PDB entry 6ZQV | electron microscopy, 2.60 A resolution | chains A and E of the 6 polymer chains in the assembly

Chain A (and E):
Molecule: Genome polyprotein
From: Spondweni virus
Notes: chain E of this document is another copy of the same molecule, construct and numbering; everything in this record applies to it too
UniProt: C8XPB6 (C8XPB6_9FLAV); residues 1-505 here correspond to UniProt positions 290-794 (UniProt number = residue number + 289)
Chain sequence (505 residues; row label = number of the first residue in the row):
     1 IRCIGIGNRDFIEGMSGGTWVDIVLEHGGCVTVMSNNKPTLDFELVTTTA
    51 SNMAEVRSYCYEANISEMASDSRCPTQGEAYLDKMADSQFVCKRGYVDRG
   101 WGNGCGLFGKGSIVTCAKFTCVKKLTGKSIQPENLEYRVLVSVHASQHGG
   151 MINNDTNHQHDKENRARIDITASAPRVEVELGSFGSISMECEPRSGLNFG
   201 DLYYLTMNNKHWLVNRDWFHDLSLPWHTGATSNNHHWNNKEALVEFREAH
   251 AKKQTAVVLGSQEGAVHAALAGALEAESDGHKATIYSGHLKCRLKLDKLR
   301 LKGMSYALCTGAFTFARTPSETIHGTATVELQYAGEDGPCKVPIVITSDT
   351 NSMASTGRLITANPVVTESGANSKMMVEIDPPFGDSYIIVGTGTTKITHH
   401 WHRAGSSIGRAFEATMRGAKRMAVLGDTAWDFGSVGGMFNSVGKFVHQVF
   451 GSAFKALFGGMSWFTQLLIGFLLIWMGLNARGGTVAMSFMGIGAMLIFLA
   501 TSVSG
Not modelled in the structure: 505
Disulfide bonds: Cys3-Cys30, Cys60-Cys121, Cys92-Cys116, Cys191-Cys292, Cys309-Cys340
Covalent attachments: N-acetylglucosamine (NAG) linked to Asn154
Construct notes: conflict Asn37 (Asp326 in C8XPB6), Ile187 (Phe476 in C8XPB6)
Reported in the primary citation:
  - post-translational modification sites: Asn154
  - conformationally variable residues (loop rearrangement): Val244 to Val257
  - binding site for 1,2-Distearoyl-sn-glycerophosphoethanolamine: His447, Gly451, Phe454, Leu499

How chain A and chain E interact:
Residue-residue contacts (30; chain A residue first):
  Trp20(A) - Asn351(E)
  Glu133(A) - Thr318(E)
  Ala172(A) - His399(E)
  Ala172(A) - His400(E)  hydrogen bond (backbone-backbone)
  Ser173(A) - Phe315(E)
  Ser173(A) - Thr398(E)
  Ser173(A) - His399(E)
  Ala174(A) - Thr398(E)
  Pro175(A) - Tyr387(E)  hydrophobic
  Pro175(A) - Thr398(E)
  Pro175(A) - His400(E)
  Arg176(A) - Thr350(E)
  Arg176(A) - Thr398(E)  hydrogen bond
  Glu190(A) - Thr350(E)  hydrogen bond
  Glu190(A) - Tyr387(E)
  Cys191(A) - Tyr387(E)  hydrogen bond (backbone-side chain)
  Glu192(A) - Asp385(E)
  Glu192(A) - Tyr387(E)
  Glu192(A) - His400(E)
  Pro193(A) - His400(E)
  Arg194(A) - Pro319(E)
  Arg194(A) - His399(E)
  Arg194(A) - His400(E)  hydrogen bond (side chain-backbone)
  Arg194(A) - Trp401(E)
  Arg194(A) - His402(E)
  Ser195(A) - Asp385(E)  hydrogen bond
  Ser195(A) - His400(E)
  Arg293(A) - Asp349(E)  salt bridge
  Arg293(A) - Asn351(E)
  Lys295(A) - Asn351(E)  hydrogen bond
Other interface residues (no listed pair), chain E (14 interface residues in all): Ile389

Summary:
Chain A and chain E form an interface of 15 and 14 residues respectively, with 7 hydrogen bonds and 1 salt
bridge. Polar pairs include Arg293(A)-Asp349(E), Arg176(A)-Thr398(E) and Glu190(A)-Thr350(E). From the paper:
a binding site for 1,2-Distearoyl-sn-glycerophosphoethanolamine at His447(A), Gly451(A) and Phe454(A) among
others; a modification site at Asn154(A).
Both chains are Genome polyprotein (Spondweni virus). Entry 6ZQV (Cryo-EM structure of mature Spondweni virus)
was determined by electron microscopy (same publication as 6ZQI, 6ZQJ, 6ZQU and 6ZQW).
